PDB entry 8QAU | electron microscopy, 3.54 A resolution | chains D and A of the 5 polymer chains in the assembly

# Chain D
Protein: Tubulin beta chain
Source organism: Sus scrofa
Reference sequence: P02554 (TBB_PIG); residues 1-445 here = UniProt positions 1-445
Chain sequence (445 residues; row label = number of the first residue in the row):
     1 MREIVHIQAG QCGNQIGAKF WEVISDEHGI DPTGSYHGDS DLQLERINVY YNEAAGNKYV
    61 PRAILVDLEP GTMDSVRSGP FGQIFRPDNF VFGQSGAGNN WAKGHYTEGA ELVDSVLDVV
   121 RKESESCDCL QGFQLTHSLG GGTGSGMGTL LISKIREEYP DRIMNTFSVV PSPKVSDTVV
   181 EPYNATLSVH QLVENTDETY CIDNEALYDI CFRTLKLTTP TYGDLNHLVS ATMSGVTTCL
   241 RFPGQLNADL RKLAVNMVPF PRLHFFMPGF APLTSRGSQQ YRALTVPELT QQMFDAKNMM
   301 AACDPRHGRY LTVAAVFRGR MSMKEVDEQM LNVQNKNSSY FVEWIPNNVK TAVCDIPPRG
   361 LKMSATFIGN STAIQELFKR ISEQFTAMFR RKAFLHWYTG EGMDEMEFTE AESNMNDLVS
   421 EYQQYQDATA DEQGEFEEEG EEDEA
Disordered / not traced: 428-445
Residues lining bound ligands:
  - GDP (guanosine-5'-diphosphate): Gly10, Gln11, Cys12, Gln15, Ile16, Asn99, Ser138, Gly140, Gly141, Gly142, Thr143, Gly144, Ser145, Val169, Asp177, Thr178, Glu181, Asn204, Leu207, Tyr222, Asn226
  - GTP (guanosine-5'-triphosphate): Leu246, Lys252, Lys350
  - taxol (TA1): Glu22, Val23, Asp26, Glu27, Leu215, His227, Leu228, Ser234, Phe270, Pro272, Leu273, Thr274, Arg276, Gln279, Arg318, Pro358, Arg359, Gly360, Leu361
UniProt features mapped onto this chain:
  - motif: Met1 to Ile4 (MREI motif)
  - binding site (GTP): Gln11, Glu69, Ser138, Gly142, Thr143, Gly144, Asn204, Asn226
  - binding site (Mg(2+)): Glu69
  - modified residue: Ser40 (Phosphoserine), Lys58 (N6-acetyllysine), Ser172 (Phosphoserine), Thr285 (Phosphothreonine), Thr290 (Phosphothreonine), Arg318 (Omega-N-methylarginine), Glu438 (5-glutamyl polyglutamate)
  - cross-link (Glycyl lysine isopeptide (Lys-Gly)): Lys58 (interchain with G-Cter in ubiquitin), Lys324 (interchain with G-Cter in ubiquitin)

# Chain A
Protein: Kinetochore protein NDC80
Source organism: Saccharomyces cerevisiae
Reference sequence: P40460 (NDC80_YEAST); numbering as in UniProt (aligned over 1-691)
Chain sequence (691 residues; row label = number of the first residue in the row):
     1 MQSSTSTDQH VLHHMDPHRF TSQIPTATSS QLRRRNSTNQ GLTDMINKSI ARNTISGTGI
    61 PTGGINKNKR TRSTVAGGTN GTALALNDKS NSRNSVSRLS INQLGSLQQH LSNRDPRPLR
   121 DKNFQSAIQE EIYDYLKKNK FDIETNHPIS IKFLKQPTQK GFIIIFKWLY LRLDPGYGFT
   181 KSIENEIYQI LKNLRYPFLE SINKSQISAV GGSNWHKFLG MLHWMVRTNI KLDMCLNKVD
   241 RSLINQNTQE ITILSQPLKT LDEQDQRQER YELMVEKLLI DYFTESYKSF LKLEDNYEPS
   301 MQELKLGFEK FVHIINTDIA NLQTQNDNLY EKYQEVMKIS QKIKTTREKW KALKSDSNKY
   361 ENYVNAMKQK SQEWPGKLEK MKSECELKEE EIKALQSNIS ELHKILRKKG ISTEQFELQN
   421 QEREKLTREL DKINIQSDKL TSSIKSRKLE AEGIFKSLLD TLRQYDSSIQ NLTRSRSQLG
   481 HNVNDSSLKI NISENLLDRD FHEGISYEQL FPKGSGINES IKKSILKLND EIQERIKTIE
   541 KDNITLEKDI KNLKHDINEK TQINEKLELE LSEANSKFEL SKQENERLLV AQRIEIEKME
   601 KKINDSNLLM KTKISDAEEL VTSTELKLEE LKVDLNRKRY KLHQQVIHVI DITSKFKINI
   661 QSSLENSENE LGNVIEELRN LEFETEHNVT N
Disordered / not traced: 1-112, 366-691
UniProt features mapped onto this chain:
  - modified residue (Phosphothreonine): Thr38, Thr248

# Chain D / chain A interface
Residue-residue contacts - 11 pairs, chain D then chain A:
  Phe260(D) with Ala209(A), hydrophobic
  Arg262(D) with Lys204(A)
  Leu263(D) with Ser205(A)
  Asn414(D) with Lys204(A)
  Asp417(D) with Tyr188(A), hydrogen bond; Lys204(A), salt bridge
  Glu421(D) with Asn203(A); Ser205(A), hydrogen bond
  Gln424(D) with Asn203(A); Gln206(A), hydrogen bond
  Tyr425(D) with Ser205(A)
Other interface residues (no listed pair), chain D (10 interface residues in all): Pro261, Ser420
Other interface residues (no listed pair), chain A (8 interface residues in all): Glu184, Ser208

# In short
10 residues of chain D face 8 of chain A across their interface; the contacts include 3 hydrogen bonds and 1
salt bridge. Polar pairs include Asp417(D)-Lys204(A), Asp417(D)-Tyr188(A) and Glu421(D)-Ser205(A). Ligands of
chain D: GTP, GDP and taxol.
Here chain D is Tubulin beta chain (Sus scrofa) and chain A is Kinetochore protein NDC80 (Saccharomyces
cerevisiae). Entry 8QAU (Outer kinetochore Ndc80-Dam1 alpha/beta-tubulin complex) was determined by electron
microscopy.
